Entry 6FOC (X-ray diffraction, 4.00 A resolution); this record covers chains B and G of the 8 polymer chains in the assembly.

Chain B:
Protein: ATP synthase subunit alpha
From: Mycolicibacterium smegmatis MC2 155
Notes: EC 3.6.3.14
UniProt: A0R202 (ATPA_MYCS2); residues 1-511 here = UniProt positions 1-511
Sequence (548 residues; each row starts with the number of its first residue; X marks 11 residues of unknown identity (built as UNK)):
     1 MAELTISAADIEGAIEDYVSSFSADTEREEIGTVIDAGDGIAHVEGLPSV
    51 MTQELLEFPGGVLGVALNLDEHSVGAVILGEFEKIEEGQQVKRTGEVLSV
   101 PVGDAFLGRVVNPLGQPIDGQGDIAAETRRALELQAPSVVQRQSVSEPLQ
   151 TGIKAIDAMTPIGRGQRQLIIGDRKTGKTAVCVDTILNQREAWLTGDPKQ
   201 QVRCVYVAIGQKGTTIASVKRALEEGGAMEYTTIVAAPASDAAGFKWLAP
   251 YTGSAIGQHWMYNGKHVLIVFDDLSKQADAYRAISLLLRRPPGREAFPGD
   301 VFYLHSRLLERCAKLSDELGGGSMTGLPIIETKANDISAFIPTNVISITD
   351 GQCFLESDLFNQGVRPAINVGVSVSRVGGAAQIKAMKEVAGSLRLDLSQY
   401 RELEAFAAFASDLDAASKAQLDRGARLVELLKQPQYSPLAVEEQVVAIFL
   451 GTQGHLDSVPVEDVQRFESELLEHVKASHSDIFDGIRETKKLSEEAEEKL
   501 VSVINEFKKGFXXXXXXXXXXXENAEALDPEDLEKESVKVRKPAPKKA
Unresolved in the structure: 1-29, 191-201, 407-413, 512-548
Metal / ion sites: Mg2+: T179 (together with ADP)
Residues lining bound ligands:
  - ADP (adenosine-5'-diphosphate), molecule 1: D173, R174, K175, T176, G177, K178, T179, A180, F360, R365, P366, Q433, P434, Q435
  - ADP, molecule 2: S347, V374, R376
Swiss-Prot annotation at these positions:
  - binding site (ATP): G172 to T179
  - site: S373 (Required for activity)

Chain G:
Protein: ATP synthase gamma chain
From: Mycolicibacterium smegmatis MC2 155
UniProt: A0R201 (ATPG_MYCS2); residues 1-307 here = UniProt positions 1-307
Sequence (307 residues; row label = number of the first residue in the row):
     1 MAATLRELRGRIRSAGSIKKITKAQELIATSRIAKAQARVEAARPYAAEI
    51 TNMLTELAGASALDHPLLVERKQPKRAGVLVVSSDRGLCGAYNANVLRRA
   101 EELFSLLRDEGKDPVLYVVGRKALGYFSFRQRTVVESWTGFSERPTYENA
   151 REIADTLVNAFMAGADDEGDDAGADGILGVDELHIVFTEFRSMLSQTAVA
   201 RRAAPMEVEYVGEVETGPRTLYSFEPDPETLFDALLPRYIATRVYAALLE
   251 AAASESASRRRAMKSATDNADDLIKALTLAANRERQAQITQEISEIVGGA
   301 NALAGSK
Unresolved in the structure: 1-3, 58-83, 109-118, 130-138, 164-187, 199-237, 305-307
What the authors report for this chain:
  - conformationally variable residues (domain motion): T22 to I33

Chain B / chain G interface:
Pairs across the interface (5; chain B residue first):
  R289(B) with N301(G)
  A296(B) with T290(G)
  A334(B) with L279(G)
  D336(B) with R283(G), salt bridge
  S338(B) with R283(G)
Also at the interface, not in a pair above, chain B (10 interface residues in all): P292, E295, K333, A339, F406
Also at the interface, not in a pair above, chain G (6 interface residues in all): R261, S294

In short:
10 residues of chain B and 6 residues of chain G are in contact; the contacts include 1 salt bridge. Its one
salt-bridged contact is D336(B)-R283(G). Ligands of chain B: ADP. From UniProt: 8 ATP-binding residues on
chain B. The paper reports conformational variability at T22(G).
Here chain B is ATP synthase subunit alpha and chain G is ATP synthase gamma chain, both from
Mycolicibacterium smegmatis MC2 155. Entry 6FOC (F1-ATPase from Mycobacterium smegmatis) was determined by
X-ray diffraction.
